Entry 1H24 (X-ray diffraction, 2.50 A resolution); this record covers chains A and B of the 3 polymer chains in the assembly.

Chain A:
Protein: Cell division protein kinase 2
From: Homo sapiens
Notes: EC 2.7.1.-
Reference sequence: P24941 (CDK2_HUMAN); residues 1-298 here = UniProt positions 1-298
Amino-acid sequence (303 residues; row label = number of the first residue in the row; numbers below 1 keep their minus sign (Gly-4 is residue -4)):
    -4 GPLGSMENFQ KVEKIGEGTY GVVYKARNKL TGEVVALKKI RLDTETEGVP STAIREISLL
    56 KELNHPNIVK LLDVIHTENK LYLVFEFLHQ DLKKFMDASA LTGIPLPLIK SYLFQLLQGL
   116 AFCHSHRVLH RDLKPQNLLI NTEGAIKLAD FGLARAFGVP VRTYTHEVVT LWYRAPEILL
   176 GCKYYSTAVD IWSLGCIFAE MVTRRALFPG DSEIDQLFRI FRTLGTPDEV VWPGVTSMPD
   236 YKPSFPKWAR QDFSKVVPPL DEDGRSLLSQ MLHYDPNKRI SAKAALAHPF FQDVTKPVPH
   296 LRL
Unresolved in the structure: -4 to -1, 294-298
Modified / non-standard residues: Thr160 (phosphothreonine; TPO)
UniProt features mapped onto this chain:
  - active site: Asp127 (Proton acceptor)
  - binding site (ATP): Ile10 to Val18, Lys33, Glu81 to Leu83, Asp86, Lys129 to Asn132, Asp145
  - binding site (Mg(2+)): Asn132, Asp145
  - site (CDK7 binding): Lys9, Lys88, Lys89, Leu166
  - modified residue: Met1 (N-acetylmethionine), Lys6 (N6-acetyllysine), Thr14 (Phosphothreonine), Tyr15 (Phosphotyrosine), Tyr19 (Phosphotyrosine), Thr160 (Phosphothreonine)
  - natural variant: Pro45 (P45L: In a glioblastoma multiforme sample)
  - mutagenesis: Lys9 (K9F: Reduced phosphorylation by CAK), Thr14 (T14A: 2-fold increase in activity), Tyr15 (Y15F: 2-fold increase in activity), Lys88 to Lys89 (Reduced phosphorylation by CAK), Thr160 (T160A: Abolishes activity), Leu166 (L166R: Reduced phosphorylation by CAK and reduced kinase activity)

Chain B:
Protein: Cyclin A2
From: Homo sapiens
Notes: fragment: cyclin fold fragment, residues 175-432
Reference sequence: P20248 (CGA2_HUMAN); residues 175-432 here = UniProt positions 175-432
Amino-acid sequence (259 residues; each row starts with the number of its first residue):
   174 EVPDYHEDIH TYLREMEVKC KPKVGYMKKQ PDITNSMRAI LVDWLVEVGE EYKLQNETLH
   234 LAVNYIDRFL SSMSVLRGKL QLVGTAAMLL ASKFEEIYPP EVAEFVYITD DTYTKKQVLR
   294 MEHLVLKVLT FDLAAPTVNQ FLTQYFLHQQ PANCKVESLA MFLGELSLID ADPYLKYLPS
   354 VIAGAAFHLA LYTVTGQSWP ESLIRKTGYT LESLKPCLMD LHQTYLKAPQ HAQQSIREKY
   414 KNSKYHGVSL LNPPETLNL
Unresolved in the structure: 174

How chain A and chain B interact:
Contacting residue pairs - 62 pairs, chain A then chain B:
  Thr39(A) - Lys289(B)
  Thr39(A) - Leu292(B)
  Glu40(A) - Lys288(B)
  Glu40(A) - Leu292(B)
  Thr41(A) - Lys288(B)
  Thr41(A) - Leu292(B)
  Glu42(A) - Lys266(B)  hydrogen bond (backbone-side chain)
  Glu42(A) - Glu274(B)
  Glu42(A) - Val275(B)  hydrogen bond (side chain-backbone)
  Gly43(A) - Lys266(B)
  Gly43(A) - Glu295(B)
  Val44(A) - Lys266(B)  hydrogen bond (backbone-side chain)
  Val44(A) - Glu295(B)  hydrogen bond (backbone-side chain)
  Val44(A) - Leu299(B)  hydrophobic
  Ser46(A) - Lys266(B)
  Ile49(A) - Leu306(B)  hydrophobic
  Arg50(A) - Lys266(B)
  Arg50(A) - Phe267(B)  hydrogen bond (side chain-backbone)
  Arg50(A) - Glu269(B)
  Ile52(A) - Phe304(B)  hydrophobic
  Ser53(A) - Phe267(B)
  Ser53(A) - Phe304(B)
  Ser53(A) - Leu306(B)
  Lys56(A) - Thr303(B)  hydrogen bond (side chain-backbone)
  Lys56(A) - Asp305(B)  salt bridge
  Glu57(A) - Tyr185(B)  hydrogen bond
  Glu57(A) - Ala307(B)
  His71(A) - His296(B)  hydrogen bond
  Thr72(A) - His296(B)
  Ala116(A) - Tyr178(B)
  His119(A) - Tyr178(B)
  His119(A) - Ile182(B)
  Ser120(A) - Tyr178(B)
  Ser120(A) - Asp181(B)  hydrogen bond
  Ser120(A) - Ile182(B)
  His121(A) - Tyr185(B)
  Arg122(A) - Ile182(B)
  Arg122(A) - Tyr185(B)
  Arg122(A) - Leu186(B)
  Arg122(A) - Ala307(B)  hydrogen bond (side chain-backbone)
  Arg150(A) - Glu268(B)  salt bridge
  Arg150(A) - Ile270(B)
  Ala151(A) - Phe267(B)  hydrophobic
  Phe152(A) - Ile182(B)  hydrophobic
  Val154(A) - His179(B)
  Val154(A) - Thr316(B)
  Val154(A) - Gln317(B)
  Pro155(A) - Thr316(B)
  Pro155(A) - Leu320(B)  hydrophobic
  Arg157(A) - Gln228(B)  hydrogen bond
  Arg157(A) - Glu268(B)  salt bridge
  Thr158(A) - Ile270(B)
  Tyr159(A) - Ile270(B)
  Thr160(A) - Glu269(B)
  Thr160(A) - Ile270(B)
  Glu162(A) - Tyr271(B)
  Ser276(A) - Asp177(B)
  Ser276(A) - Tyr178(B)
  Ala277(A) - Tyr178(B)  hydrogen bond (backbone-side chain)
  Lys278(A) - Asp177(B)
  Lys278(A) - Tyr178(B)  hydrogen bond (backbone-side chain)
  Lys278(A) - Asp181(B)  salt bridge
Also at the interface, not in a pair above, chain A (39 interface residues in all): Pro45, Leu54, Val69, Leu76, Ser181, Thr182
Also at the interface, not in a pair above, chain B (34 interface residues in all): Val175, Met189, Glu230, Leu263

Overview:
39 residues of chain A face 34 of chain B across their interface, with 13 hydrogen bonds and 4 salt bridges.
Among the polar pairs are Lys56(A)-Asp305(B), Arg150(A)-Glu268(B) and Arg157(A)-Glu268(B).
Chain A is Cell division protein kinase 2 and chain B is Cyclin A2, both from Homo sapiens; the structure,
CDK2/CyclinA in complex with a 9 residue recruitment peptide from E2F, was determined by X-ray diffraction,
deposited together with 1H25, 1H26, 1H27 and 1H28.
